PDB entry 4DV0 | X-ray diffraction, 3.85 A resolution | chains A and E of the 21 polymer chains in the assembly

# Chain A
Molecule: 16S rRNA
From: Thermus thermophilus
Sequence (1522 nucleotides; row label = number of the first residue in the row; note: 42 numbers in that range are skipped by the numbering (no residue carries them; nothing is unmodelled there); a row labelled like 190A-190L holds insertion residues (190A, then the next letters in order); numbering starts at 0):
     0 UUUGUUGGAGAGUUUGAUCCGGGCUCAGGGUGAACGCUGGCGGCGUGCCU
    50 AAGACAUGCAAGUCGUGCGGG
    73 CCGCGGGGUUUU
    88 ACUCCG
    95 UGGUC
   101 AGCGGCGGACGGGUGAGUAACGCGUGGGU
  129A G
   130 ACCUACCCGGAAGAGGGGGACAACCCGGGGAAACUCGGGCUAAUCCCCCA
   180 UGUGGACCCGC
190A-190L CCCUUGGGGUGU
   191 GUCCAAAGGGCUUU
   216 GCCCGCUUCCGGAUGGGCCCGCGUCCCAUCAGCUAGUUGGUGGGGUAAUG
   266 GCCCACCAAGGCGACGACGGGUAGCCGGUCUGAGAGGAUGGCCGGCCACA
   316 GGGGCACUGAGACACGGGCCCCACUCCUACGGGAGGCAGCAGUUAGGAAU
   366 CUUCCGCAAUGGGCGCAAGCCUGACGGAGCGACGCCGCUUGGAGGAAGAA
   416 GCCCUUCGGGGUGUAAACUCCUGAA
   442 CCCGGGACGAAACCCCCGACGA
   474 GGGGACUGACGGUACCGGG
   494 GUAAUAGCGCCGGCCAACUCCGUGCCAGCAGCCGCGGUAAUACGGAGGGC
   544 GCGAGCGUUACCCGGAUUCACUGGGCGUAAAGGGCGUGUAGGCGGCCUGG
   594 GGCGUCCCAUGUGAAAGACCACGGCUCAACCGUGGGGGAGCGUGGGAUAC
   644 GCUCAGGCUAGACGGUGGGAGAGGGUGGUGGAAUUCCCGGAGUAGCGGUG
   694 AAAUGCGCAGAUACCGGGAGGAACGCCGAUGGCGAAGGCAGCCACCUGGU
   744 CCACCCGUGACGCUGAGGCGCGAAAGCGUGGGGAGCAAACCGGAUUAGAU
   794 ACCCGGGUAGUCCACGCCCUAAACGAUGCGCGCUAGGUCUCUGGGUCU
   848 CCUGGGGGCCGAAGCUAACGCGUUAAGCGCGCCGCCUGGGGAGUACGGCC
   898 GCAAGGCUGAAACUCAAAGGAAUUGACGGGGGCCCGCACAAGCGGUGGAG
   948 CAUGUGGUUUAAUUCGAAGXAACGCGAAGAACCUUACCAGGCCUUGACAU
   998 GCUAGG
 1003A G
  1004 AACCCGGGUGAAAGCCUGGGGUGCCCC
1030A-1030D GCGA
  1031 GGGGAGCCCUAGCACAGGUGCUGCAUGGCCGUCGUCAGCUCGUGCCGUGA
  1081 GGUGUUGGGUUAAGUCCCGCAACGAGCGCAACCCCCGCCGUUAGUUGCCA
  1131 GCGGUUCGGCCGGGCACUCUAACGGGACUGCCCGCGAAA
  1171 GCGGGAGGAAGGAGGGGACGACGUCUGGUCAGCAUGGCCCUUACGGCCUG
  1221 GGCGACACACGUGCUACAAUGCCCACUACAAAGCGAUGCCACCCGGCAAC
  1271 GGGGAGCUAAUCGCAAAAAGGUGGGCCCAGUUCGGAUUGGGGUCUGCAAC
  1321 CCGACCCCAUGAAGCCGGAAUCGCUAGUAAUCGCGGAUCAG
 1361A C
  1362 CAUGCCGCGGUGAAUACGUUCCCGGGCCUUGUACACACXGCCXGUXACGC
  1412 CAUGGGAGCGGGCUCUACCCGAAGUCGCCGGG
  1446 AGCCUACGGG
  1459 CAGGCGCCGAGGGUAGGGCCCGUGACUGGGGCGAAGUCGUAACAAGGUAG
  1509 CUGUACCGGAAGGUGCGGCUGGAUCCACUCCUUUCU
Not modelled in the structure: 0-4, 1534-1538
Modified positions: PSU (pseudouridine-5'-monophosphate) at position 516, 7MG (7N-methyl-8-hydroguanosine-5'-monophosphate) at position 527, M2G (N2-dimethylguanosine-5'-monophosphate) at position 966, 5MC (5-methylcytidine-5'-monophosphate) at position 967, 2MG (2N-methylguanosine-5'-monophosphate) at position 1207, 5MC (5-methylcytidine-5'-monophosphate) at position 1400, 4OC (4n,o2'-methylcytidine-5'-monophosphate) at position 1402, 5MC (5-methylcytidine-5'-monophosphate) at position 1404, 5MC (5-methylcytidine-5'-monophosphate) at position 1407, UR3 (3-methyluridine-5'-monophoshate) at position 1498, MA6 (6N-dimethyladenosine-5'-monophoshate) at position 1518, MA6 (6N-dimethyladenosine-5'-monophoshate) at position 1519, PSU (pseudouridine-5'-monophosphate) at position 1540, PSU (pseudouridine-5'-monophosphate) at position 1541
Construct notes: engineered mutation G20 (U666 in M26923.1); conflict C1534 (A2157 in M26923.1), A1535 (C2158 in M26923.1)
Ion coordination: Mg2+ site 1 near U5 (its only coordinating residue here); Mg2+ site 2 near U12 (its only coordinating residue here); Mg2+ site 3 near G21 (its only coordinating residue here); Mg2+ site 4: A59, U387; Mg2+ site 5: G61, U62, G105; Mg2+ site 6 near C89 (its only coordinating residue here); Mg2+ site 7 near U98 (its only coordinating residue here); Mg2+ site 8 near A109 (its only coordinating residue here); Mg2+ site 9 near G111 (its only coordinating residue here); Mg2+ site 10: G117, G289; Mg2+ site 11: C121, U125; Mg2+ site 12 near C175 (its only coordinating residue here); 92 more Mg2+ sites not listed

# Chain E
Name: ribosomal protein S5
From: Thermus thermophilus
UniProt: Q5SHQ5 (RS5_THET8); residues 1-162 here = UniProt positions 1-162
Chain sequence (162 residues; numbered 1 to 162; the number before each row is that of its first residue):
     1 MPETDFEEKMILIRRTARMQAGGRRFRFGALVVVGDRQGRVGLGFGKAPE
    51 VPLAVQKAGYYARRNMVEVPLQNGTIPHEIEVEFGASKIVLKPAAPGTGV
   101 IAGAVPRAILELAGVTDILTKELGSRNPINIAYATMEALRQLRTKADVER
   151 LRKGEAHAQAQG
Not modelled in the structure: 1-4, 155-162

# Interface between chain A and chain E
Pairs across the interface (74):
  U5(A) / Ala-95(E)  base contact
  G6(A) / Ala-94(E)  base contact
  G6(A) / Ala-95(E)  hydrogen bond to the base
  G6(A) / Thr-98(E)  hydrogen bond to the base
  G6(A) / Leu-119(E)  sugar contact
  G7(A) / Lys-92(E)  hydrogen bond to the base
  G7(A) / Leu-119(E)  sugar contact
  G7(A) / Thr-120(E)  hydrogen bond to the sugar
  G7(A) / Lys-121(E)  base contact
  A8(A) / Ile-101(E)  base contact
  A8(A) / Ala-102(E)  hydrogen bond to the sugar
  A8(A) / Gly-103(E)  sugar contact
  A8(A) / Thr-120(E)  sugar contact
  G9(A) / Lys-121(E)  salt bridge to the phosphate
  G9(A) / Glu-122(E)  hydrogen bond to the phosphate
  G9(A) / Arg-126(E)  salt bridge to the phosphate
  A10(A) / Arg-126(E)  phosphate contact
  G15(A) / Ala-17(E)  base contact
  G15(A) / Arg-24(E)  hydrogen bond to the sugar
  A16(A) / Thr-16(E)  sugar contact
  A16(A) / Ala-17(E)  sugar contact
  C18(A) / Arg-14(E)  salt bridge to the phosphate
  C18(A) / Asn-127(E)  hydrogen bond to the phosphate
  C18(A) / Asn-130(E)  phosphate contact
  C19(A) / Ala-86(E)  phosphate contact
  C19(A) / Ser-125(E)  hydrogen bond to the phosphate
  C19(A) / Asn-127(E)  phosphate contact
  C19(A) / Asn-130(E)  hydrogen bond to the phosphate
  G20(A) / Ala-86(E)  phosphate contact
  G20(A) / Ser-125(E)  phosphate contact
  G558(A) / Lys-121(E)  phosphate contact
  A559(A) / Lys-121(E)  salt bridge to the phosphate
  A559(A) / Arg-126(E)  salt bridge to the phosphate
  U560(A) / Leu-123(E)  base contact
  A864(A) / Gly-85(E)  phosphate contact
  U921(A) / Arg-18(E)  sugar contact
  U921(A) / Met-19(E)  hydrogen bond to the sugar
  G922(A) / Met-19(E)  sugar contact
  G922(A) / Gln-20(E)  sugar contact
  G922(A) / Ala-21(E)  hydrogen bond to the sugar
  A923(A) / Ala-21(E)  phosphate contact
  C1069(A) / Gln-20(E)  hydrogen bond to the phosphate
  C1069(A) / Arg-25(E)  hydrogen bond to the sugar
  U1070(A) / Gln-20(E)  phosphate contact
  U1070(A) / Arg-25(E)  salt bridge to the phosphate
  C1071(A) / Arg-27(E)  salt bridge to the phosphate
  G1072(A) / Leu-53(E)  phosphate contact
  U1073(A) / Lys-57(E)  salt bridge to the phosphate
  U1073(A) / Tyr-60(E)  hydrogen bond to the phosphate
  G1074(A) / Tyr-60(E)  hydrogen bond to the phosphate
  G1074(A) / Tyr-61(E)  hydrogen bond to the phosphate
  G1077(A) / Lys-47(E)  hydrogen bond to the base
  U1078(A) / Ile-129(E)  sugar contact
  U1078(A) / Asn-130(E)  hydrogen bond to the sugar
  U1078(A) / Tyr-133(E)  phosphate contact
  G1079(A) / Arg-14(E)  hydrogen bond to the sugar
  G1079(A) / Lys-47(E)  salt bridge to the phosphate
  G1079(A) / Tyr-133(E)  hydrogen bond to the phosphate
  A1080(A) / Thr-16(E)  hydrogen bond to the phosphate
  A1080(A) / Ala-17(E)  sugar contact
  A1080(A) / Phe-45(E)  phosphate contact
  A1080(A) / Lys-47(E)  phosphate contact
  G1081(A) / Thr-16(E)  hydrogen bond to the phosphate
  G1081(A) / Arg-18(E)  phosphate contact
  G1081(A) / Arg-27(E)  salt bridge to the phosphate
  C1192(A) / Arg-25(E)  hydrogen bond to the base
  G1193(A) / Gly-22(E)  sugar contact
  U1194(A) / Gly-22(E)  sugar contact
  A1396(A) / Met-19(E)  base contact
  C1397(A) / Arg-24(E)  salt bridge to the phosphate
  A1398(A) / Gln-20(E)  base contact
  A1398(A) / Ala-21(E)  base contact
  A1398(A) / Gly-22(E)  base contact
  A1398(A) / Gly-23(E)  base contact
Other interface residues (no listed pair), chain A (37 interface residues in all): U17, G1082
Other interface residues (no listed pair), chain E (44 interface residues in all): Ala-48, Pro-49, Arg-64, Phe-84, Pro-93, Arg-107

# Summary
37 residues of chain A and 44 residues of chain E are in contact; the contacts include 24 hydrogen bonds and
11 salt bridges. Polar pairs include G6(A)/Ala-95(E), G6(A)/Thr-98(E) and G7(A)/Lys-92(E). A59(A) and U387(A)
coordinate Mg2+ site 4.
Here chain A is 16S rRNA and chain E is ribosomal protein S5, both from Thermus thermophilus. Entry 4DV0
(Crystal structure of the Thermus thermophilus 30S ribosomal subunit with a 16S rRNA mutation, U20G) was
determined by X-ray diffraction.
